8Y1L - chains D and E of the 5 polymer chains in the assembly; structure by electron microscopy, 7.05 A resolution (low resolution: residue-level contacts below are approximate; hydrogen-bond / salt-bridge calls are withheld).

Chain D (and E):
Protein: Autophagy-related protein 9A
Source organism: Homo sapiens
Notes: chain E of this document is another copy of the same molecule, construct and numbering; everything in this record applies to it too
Reference sequence: Q7Z3C6 (ATG9A_HUMAN); residue numbers follow UniProt; this construct covers 1-839
Sequence (839 residues; numbered 1 to 839; the number before each row is that of its first residue):
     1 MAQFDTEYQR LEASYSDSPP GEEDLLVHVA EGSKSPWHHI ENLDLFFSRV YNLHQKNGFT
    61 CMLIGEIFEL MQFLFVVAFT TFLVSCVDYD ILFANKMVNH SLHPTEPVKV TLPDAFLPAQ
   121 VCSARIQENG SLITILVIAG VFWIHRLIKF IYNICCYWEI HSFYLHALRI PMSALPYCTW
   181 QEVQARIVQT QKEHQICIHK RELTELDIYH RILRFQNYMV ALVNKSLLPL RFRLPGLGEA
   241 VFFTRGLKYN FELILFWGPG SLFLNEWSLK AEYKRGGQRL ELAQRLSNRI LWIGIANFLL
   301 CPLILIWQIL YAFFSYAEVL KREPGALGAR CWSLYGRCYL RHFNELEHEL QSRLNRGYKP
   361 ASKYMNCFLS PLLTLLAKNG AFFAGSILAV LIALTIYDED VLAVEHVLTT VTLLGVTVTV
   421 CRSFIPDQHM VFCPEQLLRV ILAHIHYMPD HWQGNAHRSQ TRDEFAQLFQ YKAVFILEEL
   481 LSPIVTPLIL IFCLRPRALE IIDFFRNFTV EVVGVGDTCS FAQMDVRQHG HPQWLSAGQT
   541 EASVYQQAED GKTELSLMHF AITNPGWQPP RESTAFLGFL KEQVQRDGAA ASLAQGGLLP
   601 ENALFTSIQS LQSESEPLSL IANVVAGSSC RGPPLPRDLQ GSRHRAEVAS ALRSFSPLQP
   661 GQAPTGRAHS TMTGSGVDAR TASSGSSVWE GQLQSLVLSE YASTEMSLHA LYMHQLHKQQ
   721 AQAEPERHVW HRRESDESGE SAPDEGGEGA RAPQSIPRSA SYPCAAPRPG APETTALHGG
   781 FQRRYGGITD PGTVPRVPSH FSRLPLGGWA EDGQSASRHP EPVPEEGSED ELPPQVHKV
Unresolved in the structure: 1-35, 96-108, 524-839
Swiss-Prot annotation at these positions:
  - motif: Tyr-8 to Leu-11 (Tyrosine-based sorting signal)
  - modified residue: Ala-2 (N-acetylalanine), Ser-14 (Phosphoserine), Ser-16 (Phosphoserine), Ser-18 (Phosphoserine), Ser-656 (Phosphoserine), Ser-735 (Phosphoserine), Ser-738 (Phosphoserine), Ser-741 (Phosphoserine), Ser-828 (Phosphoserine)
  - glycosylation: Asn-99 (N-linked (GlcNAc...) asparagine)
  - mutagenesis: Tyr-8 (Y8A: Abolished interaction with the AP-4 complex), Gln-9 (Q9A: Abolished interaction with the AP-4 complex), Arg-10 (R10A: Does not affect interaction with the AP-4 complex), Leu-11 (L11A: Abolished interaction with the AP-4 complex), Glu-12 (E12A: Abolished interaction with the AP-4 complex), Tyr-15 (Y15A: Does not affect interaction with the AP-4 complex), Asn-99 (N99D: Abolished N-glycosylation), Asn-265 (N265W: Impaired autophagy), Lys-321 to Glu-323 (Reduced lipid scramblase activity and autophagy. Strongly reduced autophagy; when associated with W-412. Strongly reduced lipid scramblase activity and autophagy; when associated with W-419), Thr-412 (T412W: Does not affect lipid scramblase activity. Strongly reduced autophagy; when associated with L-321--L-323), Thr-419 (T419W: Strongly reduced lipid scramblase activity and autophagy; when associated with L-321--L-323), Arg-422 (R422W: Impaired autophagy), 2 further mutagenesis entries in UniProt

How chain D and chain E interact:
Residue-residue contacts (12; chain D residue first):
  Pro-371(D) / Asn-57(E)
  Pro-371(D) / Tyr-177(E)
  Asn-379(D) / Phe-68(E)
  Gly-385(D) / Glu-318(E)
  Ala-389(D) / Phe-314(E)
  Ala-389(D) / Glu-318(E)
  Asp-400(D) / Leu-92(E)
  Asp-400(D) / Phe-93(E)
  Ala-403(D) / Val-110(E)
  Val-404(D) / Val-110(E)
  Glu-405(D) / Val-110(E)
  His-429(D) / Asn-355(E)
Other interface residues (no listed pair), chain D (11 interface residues in all): Ser-386, Asp-398
Other interface residues (no listed pair), chain E (14 interface residues in all): Ala-94, Lys-109, Thr-111, Pro-176, Tyr-358

Summary:
Chain D and chain E form an interface of 11 and 14 residues respectively. Curated annotation (UniProt) lists
21 mutagenesis sites on chain D.
Both chains are Autophagy-related protein 9A (Homo sapiens). Entry 8Y1L (Cryo-EM structure of human
N-terminally bound ATG9A-ATG2A-WIPI4 complex) was determined by electron microscopy (same publication as 8KBX,
8KBY, 8KBZ and 8KC3).
